6CMQ - chain A; structure by X-ray diffraction, 2.90 A resolution.

# Chain A
Protein: Tyrosine-protein phosphatase non-receptor type 11
Organism: Homo sapiens
Notes: EC 3.1.3.48
UniProtKB: Q06124 (PTN11_HUMAN), isoform Q06124-2; residues 106-529 here = UniProt positions 106-529
Chain sequence (427 residues; each row starts with the number of its first residue):
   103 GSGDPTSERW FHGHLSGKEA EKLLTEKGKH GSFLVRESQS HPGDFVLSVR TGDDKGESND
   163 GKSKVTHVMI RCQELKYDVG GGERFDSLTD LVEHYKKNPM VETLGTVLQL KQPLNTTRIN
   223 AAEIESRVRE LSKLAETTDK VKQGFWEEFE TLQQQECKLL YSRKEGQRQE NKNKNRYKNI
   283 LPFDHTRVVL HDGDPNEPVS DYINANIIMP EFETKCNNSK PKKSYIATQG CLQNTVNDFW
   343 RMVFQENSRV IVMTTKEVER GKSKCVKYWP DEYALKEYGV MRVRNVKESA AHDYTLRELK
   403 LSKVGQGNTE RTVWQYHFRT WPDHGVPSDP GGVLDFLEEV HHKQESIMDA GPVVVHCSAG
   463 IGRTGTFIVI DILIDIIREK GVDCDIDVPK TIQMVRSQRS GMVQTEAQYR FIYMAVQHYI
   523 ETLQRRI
Disordered / not traced: 103-105, 154-163, 239-240, 313-323, 529
Construct notes: expression tag (103-105)
UniProt features mapped onto this chain:
  - active site: Cys459 (Phosphocysteine intermediate)
  - binding site (substrate): Asp425, Cys459 to Arg465, Gln506
From the paper describing this entry:
  - conformationally variable residues (domain motion, loop rearrangement, side-chain flip): Pro107 to Glu110, Arg111, Phe113, Leu216, Asn217, Thr218, Trp423, Asp425, Phe469
  - catalytic residues: Asp425, Cys459 (citing earlier work)

# Overview
From UniProt: active-site residue Cys459 and 9 substrate-binding residues. The paper reports catalytic
residues Asp425 and Cys459; conformational variability at Pro107, Arg111 and Phe113 among others.
Chain A is Tyrosine-protein phosphatase non-receptor type 11 (Homo sapiens); the structure, Structure of human
SHP2 without N-SH2 domain, was determined by X-ray diffraction, deposited together with 6CMP, 6CMR and 6CMS.
